7PHH - chains C and D of the 4 polymer chains in the assembly; structure by electron microscopy, 3.20 A resolution.

[Chain C (and D)]
Protein: Potassium voltage-gated channel, Shaw-related subfamily, member 1
From: Homo sapiens
Notes: chain D of this document is another copy of the same molecule, construct and numbering; everything in this record applies to it too
UniProtKB: Q3KNS8 (Q3KNS8_HUMAN); residues 1-511 here = UniProt positions 1-511
Amino-acid sequence (518 residues; numbered 1 to 518; the number before each row is that of its first residue):
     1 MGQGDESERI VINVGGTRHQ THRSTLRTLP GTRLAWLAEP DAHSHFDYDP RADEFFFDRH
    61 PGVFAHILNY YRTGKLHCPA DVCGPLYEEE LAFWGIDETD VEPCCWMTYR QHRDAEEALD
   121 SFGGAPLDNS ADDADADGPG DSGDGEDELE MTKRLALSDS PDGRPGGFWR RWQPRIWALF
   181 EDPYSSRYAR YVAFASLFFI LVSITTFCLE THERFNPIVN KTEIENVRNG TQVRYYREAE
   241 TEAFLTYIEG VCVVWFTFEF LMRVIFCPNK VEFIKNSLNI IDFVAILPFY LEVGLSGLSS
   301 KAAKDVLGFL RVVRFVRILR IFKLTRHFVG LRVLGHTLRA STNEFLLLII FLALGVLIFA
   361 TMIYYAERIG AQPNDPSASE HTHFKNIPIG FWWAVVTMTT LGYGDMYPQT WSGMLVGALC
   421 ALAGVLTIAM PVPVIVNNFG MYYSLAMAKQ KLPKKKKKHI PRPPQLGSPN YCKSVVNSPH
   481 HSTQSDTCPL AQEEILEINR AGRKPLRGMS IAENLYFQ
Disordered / not traced: 1-6, 121-168, 224-234, 296-298, 465-518
Differences from the reference sequence: expression tag (512-518)
Bound ions: Zn2+ site 1: Cys83 (shared with 2 residues of chain B); Zn2+ site 2: Cys104, Cys105 (shared with Cys83(D) of chain D); K+ site 1: Thr400 (shared with 1 residue of chain A; 1 residue of chain B; Thr400(D) of chain D); K+ site 2: Thr400, Leu401 (shared with 2 residues of chain A; 2 residues of chain B; Thr400(D), Leu401(D) of chain D); K+ site 3: Leu401, Gly402 (shared with 2 residues of chain A; 2 residues of chain B; Leu401(D), Gly402(D) of chain D); K+ site 4: Gly402, Tyr403 (shared with 2 residues of chain A; 2 residues of chain B; Gly402(D), Tyr403(D) of chain D)
Ligand contacts:
  - 1,2-diacyl-sn-glycero-3-phoshocholine (PCF), molecule 1: Asn276, Ser277, Leu278, Ile281, Phe322, Arg326, Leu331, Arg332, Leu334, Gly335, Leu338
  - 1,2-diacyl-sn-glycero-3-phoshocholine (PCF), molecule 2: Leu352, Ala353, Val356, Asn386, Pro388, Ile389, Phe391, Trp392, Val395
  - 1,2-diacyl-sn-glycero-3-phoshocholine (PCF), molecule 3: Gln409, Thr410, Trp411, Met414, Leu415, Ala418
Reported in the primary citation:
  - disease-associated variants - S44N, H45Y, F46L, C208Y, A421V, M441L (citing earlier work)

[How chain C and chain D interact]
Residue-residue contacts (89):
  Arg9(C) - Asp47(D)  salt bridge
  Arg9(C) - Phe56(D)
  Arg18(C) - Gly16(D)
  His19(C) - Gly15(D)
  Gln20(C) - Gly15(D)
  Gln20(C) - Gly16(D)
  Gln20(C) - Phe56(D)
  Thr21(C) - Asp58(D)  hydrogen bond
  His22(C) - Phe56(D)
  His22(C) - Asp58(D)  salt bridge
  Ser24(C) - Arg462(D)
  Thr25(C) - Asp58(D)  hydrogen bond
  Thr25(C) - Arg462(D)
  Thr28(C) - His459(D)  hydrogen bond
  Thr28(C) - Ile460(D)
  Leu29(C) - Lys458(D)
  Leu29(C) - His459(D)
  His66(C) - His60(D)
  Asn69(C) - Leu86(D)
  Asn69(C) - Glu90(D)
  Tyr71(C) - His459(D)  hydrogen bond (backbone-side chain)
  Arg72(C) - Gly15(D)
  Arg72(C) - Asp58(D)  salt bridge
  Arg72(C) - Arg59(D)
  Thr73(C) - Arg59(D)
  Gly74(C) - His459(D)
  Ala80(C) - Asp81(D)  hydrogen bond (backbone-backbone)
  Asp81(C) - Asp81(D)
  Val101(C) - Leu452(D)
  Pro103(C) - Leu445(D)
  Pro103(C) - Ala448(D)
  Pro103(C) - Lys449(D)
  Pro103(C) - Leu452(D)  hydrophobic
  Cys104(C) - His112(D)  hydrogen bond (backbone-side chain)
  Cys104(C) - Glu116(D)
  Cys105(C) - Cys83(D)  hydrophobic
  Trp106(C) - Ala448(D)
  Trp106(C) - Leu452(D)  hydrophobic
  Met107(C) - Ser444(D)
  Met107(C) - Ala448(D)  hydrophobic
  Met107(C) - Lys451(D)
  Asn343(C) - Tyr443(D)
  Leu346(C) - Phe328(D)  hydrophobic
  Leu347(C) - Gly330(D)
  Leu347(C) - Phe439(D)  hydrophobic
  Ile350(C) - Leu331(D)  hydrophobic
  Phe351(C) - Gly330(D)
  Phe351(C) - Leu331(D)  hydrophobic
  Phe351(C) - Leu334(D)  hydrophobic
  Leu354(C) - Ile321(D)  hydrophobic
  Leu354(C) - Phe322(D)  hydrophobic
  Leu354(C) - Leu331(D)  hydrophobic
  Leu357(C) - Ile204(D)  hydrophobic
  Ile358(C) - Phe322(D)  hydrophobic
  Thr361(C) - Phe315(D)
  Thr361(C) - Ile318(D)
  Tyr364(C) - Thr211(D)
  Tyr365(C) - Phe207(D)
  Tyr365(C) - Arg311(D)
  Tyr365(C) - Phe315(D)  hydrophobic
  Asn386(C) - Thr211(D)
  Asn386(C) - His212(D)  hydrogen bond
  Ile387(C) - Thr211(D)
  Phe391(C) - Cys208(D)  hydrophobic
  Trp393(C) - Tyr403(D)  hydrogen bond
  Thr397(C) - Leu401(D)
  Thr397(C) - Tyr403(D)  hydrogen bond
  Thr400(C) - Thr399(D)
  Thr400(C) - Thr400(D)
  Thr400(C) - Leu401(D)
  Leu401(C) - Leu401(D)
  Gly402(C) - Leu401(D)
  Gly402(C) - Gly402(D)
  Gly402(C) - Tyr403(D)
  Tyr403(C) - Tyr403(D)
  Gly404(C) - Tyr403(D)
  Tyr407(C) - Tyr403(D)  hydrophobic
  Tyr407(C) - Asp405(D)
  Pro408(C) - Trp392(D)  hydrophobic
  Met414(C) - Trp392(D)
  Ala418(C) - Val395(D)  hydrophobic
  Leu422(C) - Leu352(D)  hydrophobic
  Leu422(C) - Thr399(D)
  Leu426(C) - Phe345(D)  hydrophobic
  Leu426(C) - Val432(D)  hydrophobic
  Ala429(C) - Val436(D)
  Met430(C) - Ile435(D)  hydrophobic
  Met430(C) - Phe439(D)
  Pro433(C) - Val436(D)  hydrophobic
Other interface residues (no listed pair), chain C (74 interface residues in all): Pro30, Thr32, Ala65, Tyr70, His77, Cys78, Pro79, Gly95, Asp97, Thr99, Asp100, Glu344, Met362, Lys385, Pro388, Val396, Met406, Gly417, Ala421, Pro431
Other interface residues (no listed pair), chain D (62 interface residues in all): Asn13, Pro61, Val82, Pro85, Glu89, Leu319, Thr325, Thr337, Met447, Pro453

[Overview]
74 residues of chain C face 62 of chain D across their interface, with 9 hydrogen bonds and 3 salt bridges.
Among the polar pairs are Arg9(C)-Asp47(D), His22(C)-Asp58(D) and Arg72(C)-Asp58(D). Ligands of chain C: 3
copies of 1,2-diacyl-sn-glycero-3-phoshocholine. Thr400(C) and Leu401(C) coordinate K+ site 2.
Chain C and chain D are both Potassium voltage-gated channel, Shaw-related subfamily, member 1 (Homo sapiens);
the structure, Human voltage-gated potassium channel Kv3.1 (apo condition), was determined by electron
microscopy together with 7PHI, 7PHK and 7PHL from the same study.
